Entry 6ITD (X-ray diffraction, 2.00 A resolution); this record covers chain A.

# Chain A
Protein: Slr0355 protein
Source organism: Synechocystis sp. PCC 6803
UniProt: Q55650 (Q55650_SYNY3); numbering as in UniProt (aligned over 1-331)
Sequence (353 residues; row label = number of the first residue in the row; numbers below 1 keep their minus sign (Met-21 is residue -21)):
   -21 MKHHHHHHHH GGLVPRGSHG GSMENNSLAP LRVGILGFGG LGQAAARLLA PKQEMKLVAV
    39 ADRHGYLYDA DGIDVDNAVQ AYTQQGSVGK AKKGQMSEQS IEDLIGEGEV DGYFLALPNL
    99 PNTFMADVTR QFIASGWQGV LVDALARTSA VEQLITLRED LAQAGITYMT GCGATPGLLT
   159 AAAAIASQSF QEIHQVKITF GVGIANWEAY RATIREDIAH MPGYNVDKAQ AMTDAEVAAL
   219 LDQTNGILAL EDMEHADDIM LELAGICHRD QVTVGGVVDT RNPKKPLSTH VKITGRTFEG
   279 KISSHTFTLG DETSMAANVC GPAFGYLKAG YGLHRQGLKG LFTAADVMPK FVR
Disordered / not traced: -21 to 3
Differences from the reference sequence: expression tag (-21 to 0); engineered mutation Ala124 (Lys in Q55650)
Residues lining bound ligands: 3-(1-aminoethyl)nonanedioic acid (IKT): Ala124, Ala152, Thr153, Phe178, Gly179, Val180, Asp195, His198, Met231, His233, Val256, Lys263, Thr267, Leu287, Thr291, Ser292, Met293, Asn296

# Overview
Ligands of chain A: 3-(1-aminoethyl)nonanedioic acid.
Chain A is Slr0355 protein (Synechocystis sp. PCC 6803); the structure, Crystal structure of BioU (K124A) from
Synechocystis sp.PCC6803 in complex with the analog of reaction intermediate ..., was determined by X-ray
diffraction together with 6K36, 6K37 and 6K38 from the same study.
